Entry 7QNC (electron microscopy, 2.90 A resolution); this record covers chains D and E of the 7 polymer chains in the assembly.

Chain D:
Molecule: Gamma-aminobutyric acid receptor subunit beta-3
Source organism: Homo sapiens
Reference sequence: P28472 (GBRB3_HUMAN); residues -24 to 448 here correspond to UniProt positions 1-473 (UniProt number = residue number + 25)
Chain sequence (473 residues; numbered -24 to 448; the number before each row is that of its first residue; numbers below 1 keep their minus sign (Met-24 is residue -24)):
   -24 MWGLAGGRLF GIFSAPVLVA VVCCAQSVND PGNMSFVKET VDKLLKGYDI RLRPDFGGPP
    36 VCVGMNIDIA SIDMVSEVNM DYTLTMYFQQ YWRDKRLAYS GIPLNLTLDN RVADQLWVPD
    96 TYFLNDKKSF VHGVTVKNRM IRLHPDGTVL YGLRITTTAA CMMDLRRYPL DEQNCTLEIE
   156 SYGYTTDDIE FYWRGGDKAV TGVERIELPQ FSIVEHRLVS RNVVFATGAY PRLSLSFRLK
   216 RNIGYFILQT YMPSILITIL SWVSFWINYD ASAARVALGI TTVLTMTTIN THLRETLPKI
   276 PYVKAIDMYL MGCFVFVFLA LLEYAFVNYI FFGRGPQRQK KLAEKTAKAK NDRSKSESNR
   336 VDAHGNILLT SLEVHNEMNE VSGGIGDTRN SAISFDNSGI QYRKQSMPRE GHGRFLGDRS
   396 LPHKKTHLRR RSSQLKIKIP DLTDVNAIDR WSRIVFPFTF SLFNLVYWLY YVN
Unresolved in the structure: -24 to 6, 308-421, 448
Disulfides: Cys136-Cys150
Glycans and other covalent adducts: N-acetylglucosamine (NAG) linked to Asn8, Asn80; glycan linked to Asn149
Ligand contacts:
  - gaboxadol (EI7; 4,5,6,7-tetrahydro-[1,2]oxazolo[5,4-c]pyridin-3-one): Asp43, Tyr62, Gln64
  - histamine (HSM): Tyr97, Glu155, Ser156, Tyr157, Phe200, Thr202, Tyr205

Chain E:
Molecule: Gamma-aminobutyric acid receptor subunit delta
Source organism: Homo sapiens
Reference sequence: O14764 (GBRD_HUMAN); residue numbers follow UniProt; this construct covers 1-452
Chain sequence (472 residues; row label = number of the first residue in the row):
     1 MDAPARLLAP LLLLCAQQLR GTRAMNDIGD YVGSNLEISW LPNLDGLIAG YARNFRPGIG
    61 GPPVNVALAL EVASIDHISE ANMEYTMTVF LHQSWRDSRL SYNHTNETLG LDSRFVDKLW
   121 LPDTFIVNAK SAWFHDVTVE NKLIRLQPDG VILYSIRITS TVACDMDLAK YPMDEQECML
   181 DLESYGYSSE DIVYYWSESQ EHIHGLDKLQ LAQFTITSYR FTTELMNFKS AGQFPRLSLH
   241 FHLRRNRGVY IIQSYMPSVL LVAMSWVSFW ISQAAVPARV SLGITTVLTM TTLMVSARSS
   301 LPRASAIKAL DVYFWICYVF VFAALVEYAF AHFNADYRKK QKAKVKVSRP RAEMDVRNAI
   361 VLFSLSAAGV TQELAISRRQ RRVPGNLMGS YRSVGVETGE TKKEGAARSG GQGGIRARLR
   421 PIDADTIDIY ARAVFPAAFA AVNVIYWAAY AMGGSGGSGG SGKTETSQVA PA
Unresolved in the structure: 1-41, 337-423, 452-472
Disulfides: Cys164-Cys178
Glycans and other covalent adducts: N-acetylglucosamine (NAG) linked to Asn65, Asn103
Construct notes: expression tag (453-472)
Ligand contacts: gaboxadol (EI7; 4,5,6,7-tetrahydro-[1,2]oxazolo[5,4-c]pyridin-3-one): Phe125, Glu183, Ser184, Tyr185, Lys229, Ala231, Phe234
From the paper describing this entry:
  - specificity-determining residues: Glu71, His92 (proposed by the authors, not directly observed)

Interface between chain D and chain E:
Pairs across the interface (87; chain D residue first):
  Gly7(D) - Gly60(E)
  Met9(D) - Arg56(E)
  Met9(D) - Gly58(E)  hydrogen bond (side chain-backbone)
  Met9(D) - Ile59(E)  hydrophobic
  Met9(D) - Arg99(E)
  Val12(D) - Phe55(E)  hydrophobic
  Lys13(D) - Tyr51(E)
  Lys13(D) - Ala52(E)
  Lys13(D) - Phe55(E)
  Val16(D) - Phe55(E)  hydrophobic
  Asp48(D) - Lys130(E)
  Val50(D) - Arg303(E)  hydrogen bond (backbone-side chain)
  Glu52(D) - Arg303(E)  salt bridge
  Tyr62(D) - Phe125(E)
  Tyr62(D) - Val127(E)
  Tyr62(D) - Tyr185(E)  hydrophobic
  Thr82(D) - Gly186(E)
  Thr82(D) - Tyr187(E)
  Thr82(D) - Asp191(E)
  Leu83(D) - Asn54(E)
  Leu83(D) - Phe55(E)  hydrophobic
  Leu83(D) - Tyr187(E)
  Asp84(D) - Asn54(E)  hydrogen bond (backbone-backbone)
  Asp84(D) - Tyr187(E)  hydrogen bond (backbone-side chain)
  Arg86(D) - Arg53(E)
  Arg86(D) - Asp117(E)  salt bridge
  Arg86(D) - Leu119(E)  hydrogen bond (side chain-backbone)
  Phe105(D) - Lys130(E)
  His107(D) - Ala129(E)
  His107(D) - Lys130(E)
  Gly108(D) - Phe134(E)
  Val109(D) - Phe125(E)
  Val109(D) - Ala132(E)
  Val109(D) - Trp133(E)
  Val109(D) - Phe134(E)  hydrophobic
  Val109(D) - Ile158(E)  hydrophobic
  Thr110(D) - Thr124(E)  hydrogen bond (side chain-backbone)
  Thr110(D) - Phe134(E)
  Thr110(D) - Ile156(E)
  Val111(D) - Asp123(E)
  Asn113(D) - Phe125(E)
  Asn113(D) - Tyr185(E)
  Arg114(D) - Tyr185(E)
  Met115(D) - Tyr185(E)
  Arg117(D) - Gly186(E)  hydrogen bond (side chain-backbone)
  Arg117(D) - Ala231(E)
  Gly127(D) - Tyr185(E)
  Leu128(D) - Tyr185(E)  hydrogen bond (backbone-side chain)
  Arg129(D) - Phe125(E)
  Arg129(D) - Ile126(E)  hydrogen bond (side chain-backbone)
  Arg129(D) - Val127(E)  hydrogen bond (side chain-backbone)
  Arg129(D) - Ala129(E)
  Arg129(D) - Tyr185(E)  hydrogen bond (backbone-side chain)
  Arg180(D) - Lys229(E)
  Glu182(D) - Asp165(E)
  Pro184(D) - Arg303(E)
  Pro184(D) - Ser305(E)
  Gln185(D) - Arg303(E)
  Gln185(D) - Ser305(E)
  Phe186(D) - Arg303(E)
  Tyr220(D) - Pro302(E)
  Tyr220(D) - Ala304(E)
  Tyr220(D) - Ser305(E)
  Leu223(D) - Arg298(E)
  Leu223(D) - Ile307(E)  hydrophobic
  Leu223(D) - Trp315(E)  hydrophobic
  Gln224(D) - Val295(E)  hydrogen bond (side chain-backbone)
  Gln224(D) - Arg298(E)  hydrogen bond
  Pro228(D) - Thr291(E)
  Leu231(D) - Tyr318(E)
  Ile234(D) - Phe322(E)  hydrophobic
  Leu235(D) - Leu288(E)  hydrophobic
  Leu235(D) - Leu325(E)  hydrophobic
  Trp241(D) - His332(E)
  Trp241(D) - Phe333(E)  hydrophobic
  Ile242(D) - His332(E)
  Asn243(D) - His332(E)  hydrogen bond (backbone-side chain)
  Ala246(D) - Val276(E)  hydrophobic
  Ala248(D) - Pro277(E)  hydrophobic
  Ala249(D) - Val276(E)  hydrophobic
  Ala249(D) - Val280(E)  hydrophobic
  Ala252(D) - Ile284(E)  hydrophobic
  Leu253(D) - Ile284(E)  hydrophobic
  Thr256(D) - Ile284(E)
  Thr256(D) - Leu288(E)
  Thr260(D) - Leu288(E)
  Arg428(D) - Phe333(E)
Also at the interface, not in a pair above, chain D (57 interface residues in all): Ser51, Leu79, Val87, Gln90, Thr131, Ile232, Val238, His267
Also at the interface, not in a pair above, chain E (61 interface residues in all): Gly50, Pro57, Leu91, Gln93, Trp120, Leu121, Pro122, Ser188, Val287, Met294, Ala329

In short:
57 residues of chain D face 61 of chain E across their interface, with 14 hydrogen bonds and 2 salt bridges.
Polar pairs include Glu52(D)-Arg303(E), Arg86(D)-Asp117(E) and Met9(D)-Gly58(E). Gaboxadol is bound between
chain D and chain E. Chain D binds histamine. N-acetylglucosamine is covalently linked to Asn8(D) and
Asn80(D). From the paper: specificity determinants Glu71(E) and His92(E).
Here chain D is Gamma-aminobutyric acid receptor subunit beta-3 and chain E is Gamma-aminobutyric acid
receptor subunit delta, both from Homo sapiens. Entry 7QNC (Cryo-EM structure of human full-length
extrasynaptic alpha4beta3delta GABA(A)R in complex with THIP (gaboxadol), histamine and nanobody ...) was
determined by electron microscopy (same publication as 7QN5, 7QN6, 7QN7, 7QN8, 7QN9, 7QNA and 3 further
entries).
